8PMN - chains B and A of the 3 polymer chains in the assembly; structure by X-ray diffraction, 1.30 A resolution.

# Chain B
Molecule: 12-nt DNA strand
Sequence (12 nucleotides; row label = number of the first residue in the row):
     1 CGCTAAACGG TT

# Chain A
Name: BarH-like 2 homeobox protein
From: Homo sapiens
Reference sequence: Q9NY43 (BARH2_HUMAN); residue numbers follow UniProt; this construct covers 232-293
Sequence (62 residues; each row starts with the number of its first residue):
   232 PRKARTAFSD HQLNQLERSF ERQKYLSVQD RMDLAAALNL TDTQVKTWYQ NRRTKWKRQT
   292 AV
Curated features (UniProtKB/Swiss-Prot):
  - DNA-binding region: Pro232 to Thr291 (Homeobox)
From the paper describing this entry:
  - mutagenesis - T278I, T278V: unchanged binding to TAAAC

# Chain B / chain A interface
Contacting residue pairs - 15 pairs, chain B then chain A:
  DT4(B) - Arg236(A)  hydrogen bond to the base
  DT4(B) - Lys286(A)  salt bridge to the phosphate
  DA5(B) - Arg236(A)  hydrogen bond to the sugar
  DA5(B) - Thr237(A)  hydrogen bond to the phosphate
  DA5(B) - Phe239(A)  phosphate contact
  DA5(B) - Trp279(A)  phosphate contact
  DA5(B) - Asn282(A)  base contact
  DA6(B) - Arg233(A)  sugar contact
  DA6(B) - Lys234(A)  phosphate contact
  DA6(B) - Ala235(A)  phosphate contact
  DA6(B) - Thr237(A)  hydrogen bond to the phosphate
  DA6(B) - Thr278(A)  base contact
  DA6(B) - Asn282(A)  hydrogen bond to the base
  DA7(B) - Arg233(A)  sugar contact
  DA7(B) - Lys234(A)  hydrogen bond to the phosphate
Also at the interface, not in a pair above, chain B (5 interface residues in all): DC3
Also at the interface, not in a pair above, chain A (13 interface residues in all): Pro232, Leu244, Gln275

# In short
The interface between chain B and chain A involves 5 residues on one side and 13 on the other; the contacts
include 6 hydrogen bonds and 1 salt bridge. Among the polar pairs are DT4(B)-Arg236(A), DA6(B)-Asn282(A) and
DA5(B)-Arg236(A). The paper reports that T278I and T278V of chain A leave binding to TAAAC unchanged.
Chain B is a 12-nt DNA strand and chain A is BarH-like 2 homeobox protein (Homo sapiens); the structure,
transcription factor BARHL2 bound to DNA sequences, was determined by X-ray diffraction together with 7Z5I,
7Z5K, 8PM5, 8PM7, 8PMC, 8PMF and 4 further entries from the same study.
